6W7M - chains A and K of the 20 polymer chains in the assembly; structure by electron microscopy, 3.80 A resolution.

== Chain A ==
Molecule: 16S rRNA
From: Escherichia coli (strain K12)
Sequence (1542 nucleotides; numbered 1 to 1542; the number before each row is that of its first residue):
     1 AAAUUGAAGAGUUUGAUCAUGGCUCAGAUUGAACGCUGGCGGCAGGCCUA
    51 ACACAUGCAAGUCGAACGGUAACAGGAAGAAGCUUGCUUCUUUGCUGACG
   101 AGUGGCGGACGGGUGAGUAAUGUCUGGGAAACUGCCUGAUGGAGGGGGAU
   151 AACUACUGGAAACGGUAGCUAAUACCGCAUAACGUCGCAAGACCAAAGAG
   201 GGGGACCUUCGGGCCUCUUGCCAUCGGAUGUGCCCAGAUGGGAUUAGCUA
   251 GUAGGUGGGGUAACGGCUCACCUAGGCGACGAUCCCUAGCUGGUCUGAGA
   301 GGAUGACCAGCCACACUGGAACUGAGACACGGUCCAGACUCCUACGGGAG
   351 GCAGCAGUGGGGAAUAUUGCACAAUGGGCGCAAGCCUGAUGCAGCCAUGC
   401 CGCGUGUAUGAAGAAGGCCUUCGGGUUGUAAAGUACUUUCAGCGGGGAGG
   451 AAGGGAGUAAAGUUAAUACCUUUGCUCAUUGACGUUACCCGCAGAAGAAG
   501 CACCGGCUAACUCCGUGCCAGCAGCCGCGGUAAUACGGAGGGUGCAAGCG
   551 UUAAUCGGAAUUACUGGGCGUAAAGCGCACGCAGGCGGUUUGUUAAGUCA
   601 GAUGUGAAAUCCCCGGGCUCAACCUGGGAACUGCAUCUGAUACUGGCAAG
   651 CUUGAGUCUCGUAGAGGGGGGUAGAAUUCCAGGUGUAGCGGUGAAAUGCG
   701 UAGAGAUCUGGAGGAAUACCGGUGGCGAAGGCGGCCCCCUGGACGAAGAC
   751 UGACGCUCAGGUGCGAAAGCGUGGGGAGCAAACAGGAUUAGAUACCCUGG
   801 UAGUCCACGCCGUAAACGAUGUCGACUUGGAGGUUGUGCCCUUGAGGCGU
   851 GGCUUCCGGAGCUAACGCGUUAAGUCGACCGCCUGGGGAGUACGGCCGCA
   901 AGGUUAAAACUCAAAUGAAUUGACGGGGGCCCGCACAAGCGGUGGAGCAU
   951 GUGGUUUAAUUCGAUGCAACGCGAAGAACCUUACCUGGUCUUGACAUCCA
  1001 CGGAAGUUUUCAGAGAUGAGAAUGUGCCUUCGGGAACCGUGAGACAGGUG
  1051 CUGCAUGGCUGUCGUCAGCUCGUGUUGUGAAAUGUUGGGUUAAGUCCCGC
  1101 AACGAGCGCAACCCUUAUCCUUUGUUGCCAGCGGUCCGGCCGGGAACUCA
  1151 AAGGAGACUGCCAGUGAUAAACUGGAGGAAGGUGGGGAUGACGUCAAGUC
  1201 AUCAUGGCCCUUACGACCAGGGCUACACACGUGCUACAAUGGCGCAUACA
  1251 AAGAGAAGCGACCUCGCGAGAGCAAGCGGACCUCAUAAAGUGCGUCGUAG
  1301 UCCGGAUUGGAGUCUGCAACUCGACUCCAUGAAGUCGGAAUCGCUAGUAA
  1351 UCGUGGAUCAGAAUGCCACGGUGAAUACGUUCCCGGGCCUUGUACACACC
  1401 GCCCGUCACACCAUGGGAGUGGGUUGCAAAAGAAGUAGGUAGCUUAACCU
  1451 UCGGGAGGGCGCUUACCACUUUGUGAUUCAUGACUGGGGUGAAGUCGUAA
  1501 CAAGGUAACCGUAGGGGAACCUGCGGUUGGAUCACCUCCUUA
Disordered / not traced: 1391-1407, 1494-1503, 1540-1542

== Chain K ==
Molecule: 30S ribosomal protein S11
From: Escherichia coli (strain K12)
UniProtKB: P0A7R9 (RS11_ECOLI); residue numbers follow UniProt; this construct covers 1-129
Sequence (129 residues; row label = number of the first residue in the row):
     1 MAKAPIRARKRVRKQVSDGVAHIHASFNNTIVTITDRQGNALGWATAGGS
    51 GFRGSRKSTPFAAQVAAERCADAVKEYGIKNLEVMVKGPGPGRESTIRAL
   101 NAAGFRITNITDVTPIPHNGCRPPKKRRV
Disordered / not traced: 1-12, 129

== Interface between chain A and chain K ==
Pairs across the interface (53; chain A residue first):
  G674(A) - His118(K)  hydrogen bond to the base
  A675(A) - His118(K)  hydrogen bond to the base
  U684(A) - Asn40(K)  hydrogen bond to the sugar
  U684(A) - Ala41(K)  base contact
  G685(A) - Arg13(K)  salt bridge to the phosphate
  G685(A) - Ala41(K)  sugar contact
  G685(A) - Tyr77(K)  sugar contact
  U686(A) - Trp44(K)  sugar contact
  G688(A) - Trp44(K)  sugar contact
  G688(A) - Gly49(K)  sugar contact
  C689(A) - Trp44(K)  phosphate contact
  C689(A) - Ala45(K)  phosphate contact
  C689(A) - Thr46(K)  hydrogen bond to the phosphate
  G690(A) - Ile31(K)  phosphate contact
  G690(A) - Arg53(K)  base contact
  G691(A) - Asn29(K)  hydrogen bond to the base
  G691(A) - Lys57(K)  hydrogen bond to the base
  U692(A) - Asn28(K)  phosphate contact
  U692(A) - Lys57(K)  hydrogen bond to the base
  G693(A) - Asn28(K)  phosphate contact
  G693(A) - Ser55(K)  hydrogen bond to the phosphate
  A694(A) - Gly54(K)  phosphate contact
  A694(A) - Ser55(K)  hydrogen bond to the phosphate
  A694(A) - Ser58(K)  hydrogen bond to the phosphate
  A695(A) - Arg53(K)  phosphate contact
  A695(A) - Gly54(K)  hydrogen bond to the phosphate
  A704(A) - Trp44(K)  base contact
  G705(A) - Trp44(K)  base contact
  U707(A) - Gly39(K)  sugar contact
  C708(A) - Gln38(K)  hydrogen bond to the sugar
  C708(A) - Gly39(K)  sugar contact
  A715(A) - Gly120(K)  hydrogen bond to the sugar
  A716(A) - His118(K)  base contact
  A716(A) - Asn119(K)  hydrogen bond to the sugar
  A716(A) - Gly120(K)  base contact
  U717(A) - His118(K)  sugar contact
  U717(A) - Asn119(K)  phosphate contact
  A718(A) - His118(K)  base contact
  A718(A) - Asn119(K)  phosphate contact
  G778(A) - Cys121(K)  sugar contact
  C779(A) - Arg122(K)  sugar contact
  C779(A) - Pro124(K)  phosphate contact
  A780(A) - Pro124(K)  phosphate contact
  A780(A) - Lys125(K)  phosphate contact
  A781(A) - Lys125(K)  phosphate contact
  C796(A) - Arg127(K)  phosphate contact
  U1506(A) - Arg128(K)  phosphate contact
  U1522(A) - Lys125(K)  phosphate contact
  U1522(A) - Arg128(K)  phosphate contact
  G1523(A) - Lys125(K)  phosphate contact
  G1523(A) - Arg128(K)  salt bridge to the phosphate
  C1524(A) - Arg122(K)  salt bridge to the phosphate
  G1525(A) - Arg122(K)  salt bridge to the phosphate
Other interface residues (no listed pair), chain A (36 interface residues in all): A676, G683, A687, A696, A706
Other interface residues (no listed pair), chain K (32 interface residues in all): Thr33, Gly48, Pro115, Ile116, Pro117

== In short ==
Chain A and chain K form an interface of 36 and 32 residues respectively; the contacts include 14 hydrogen
bonds and 4 salt bridges. Polar pairs include G674(A)-His118(K), A675(A)-His118(K) and G691(A)-Asn29(K).
Here chain A is 16S rRNA and chain K is 30S ribosomal protein S11, both from Escherichia coli (strain K12).
Entry 6W7M (30S-Inactive-high-Mg2+ + carbon layer) was determined by electron microscopy together with 6W6K,
6W77, 6W7N and 6W7W from the same study.
